3SQ4 - chains A and P of the 3 polymer chains in the assembly; structure by X-ray diffraction, 2.23 A resolution.

== Chain A ==
Protein: DNA polymerase
Organism: Enterobacteria phage RB69
Notes: EC 2.7.7.7
Reference sequence: Q38087 (DPOL_BPR69); residue numbers follow UniProt; this construct covers 1-902
Amino-acid sequence (902 residues; numbered 1 to 902; the number before each row is that of its first residue):
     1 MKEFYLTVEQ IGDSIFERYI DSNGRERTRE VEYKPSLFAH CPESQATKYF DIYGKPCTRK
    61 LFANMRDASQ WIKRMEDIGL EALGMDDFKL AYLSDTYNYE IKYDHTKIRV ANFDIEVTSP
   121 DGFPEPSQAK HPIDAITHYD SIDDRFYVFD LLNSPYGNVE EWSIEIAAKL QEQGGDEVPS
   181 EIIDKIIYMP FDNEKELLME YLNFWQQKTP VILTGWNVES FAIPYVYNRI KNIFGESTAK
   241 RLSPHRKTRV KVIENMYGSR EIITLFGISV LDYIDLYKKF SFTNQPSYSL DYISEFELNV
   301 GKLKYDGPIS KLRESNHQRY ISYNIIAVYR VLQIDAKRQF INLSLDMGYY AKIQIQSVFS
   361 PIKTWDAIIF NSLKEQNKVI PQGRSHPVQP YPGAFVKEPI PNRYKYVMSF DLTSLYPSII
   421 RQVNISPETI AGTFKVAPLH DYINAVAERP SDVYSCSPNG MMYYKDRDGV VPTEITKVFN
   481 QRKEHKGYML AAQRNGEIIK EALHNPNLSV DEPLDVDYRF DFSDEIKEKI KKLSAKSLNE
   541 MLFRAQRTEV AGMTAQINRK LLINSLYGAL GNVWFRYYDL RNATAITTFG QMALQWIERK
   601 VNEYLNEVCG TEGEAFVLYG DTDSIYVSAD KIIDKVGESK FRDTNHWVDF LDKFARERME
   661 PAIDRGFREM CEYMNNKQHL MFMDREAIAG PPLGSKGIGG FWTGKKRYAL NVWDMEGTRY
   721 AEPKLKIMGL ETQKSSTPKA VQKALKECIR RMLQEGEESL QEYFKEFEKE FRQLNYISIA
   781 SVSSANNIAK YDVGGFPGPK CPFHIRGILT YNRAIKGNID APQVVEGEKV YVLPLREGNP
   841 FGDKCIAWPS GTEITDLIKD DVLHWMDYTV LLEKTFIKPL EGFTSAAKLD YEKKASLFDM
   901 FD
Sequence notes: engineered mutation Ala222 (Asp in Q38087), Ala327 (Asp in Q38087)
Metal / ion sites: Ca2+ site 1 near Glu116 (its only coordinating residue here); Ca2+ site 2: Asp411, Leu412, Asp623 (together with dTTP); Ca2+ site 3: Asp411, Asp623 (together with dTTP); Ca2+ site 4: Asn505, Asn507, Lys531
Small-molecule neighbours: dTTP (TTP): Asp411, Leu412, Thr413, Ser414, Leu415, Tyr416, Pro417, Arg482, Lys486, Lys560, Leu561, Asn564, Tyr567, Thr622, Asp623
Swiss-Prot annotation at these positions:
  - region: Thr248 to Thr264 (Beta hairpin), Lys705 to Tyr708 (Binding of DNA in B-conformation), Leu897 to Asp902 (Interaction with the polymerase clamp)
  - binding site (Mg(2+)): Asp114, Glu116, Asp411, Leu412, Asp623
  - binding site (substrate): Ser414 to Tyr416, Arg482, Lys560
  - site: Asp621 (Optimization of metal coordination by the polymerase active site), Lys706 (Optimization of metal coordination by the polymerase active site), Asp714 (Essential for viral replication)
From the paper describing this entry:
  - binding site for the 16-nt DNA strand: Tyr567, Gly568
  - binding site for dTTP: Tyr416
  - mutagenesis - D222A/D327A: abolished catalytic activity (citing earlier work)
  - mutagenesis - Y567A (Kd 25 uM): increased binding to dCTP
  - mutagenesis - Y567A: unchanged binding to rUTP

== Chain P ==
Molecule: 13-nt DNA strand
Sequence (13 nucleotides; each row starts with the number of its first residue):
   103 CGCGCGGCGG CGX
Modified positions: 2DA (2',3'-dideoxyadenosine-5'-monophosphate) at position 115

== Interface between chain A and chain P ==
Pairs across the interface - 25 pairs, chain A then chain P:
  Asn284(A) - DG112(P)  sugar contact
  Asn284(A) - DC113(P)  hydrogen bond to the phosphate
  Asp621(A) - 2DA_115(P)  phosphate contact
  Thr622(A) - 2DA_115(P)  sugar contact
  Asp623(A) - 2DA_115(P)  sugar contact
  Lys706(A) - DG114(P)  hydrogen bond to the base
  Lys706(A) - 2DA_115(P)  sugar contact
  Tyr708(A) - 2DA_115(P)  hydrogen bond to the phosphate
  Met728(A) - DG114(P)  sugar contact
  Met728(A) - 2DA_115(P)  phosphate contact
  Gly729(A) - DG114(P)  hydrogen bond to the phosphate
  Gln733(A) - DC113(P)  phosphate contact
  Gln733(A) - DG114(P)  phosphate contact
  Lys734(A) - DC113(P)  phosphate contact
  Ser735(A) - DC113(P)  hydrogen bond to the phosphate
  Val782(A) - DG112(P)  phosphate contact
  Ser783(A) - DG111(P)  phosphate contact
  Ser783(A) - DG112(P)  phosphate contact
  Ser784(A) - DG111(P)  phosphate contact
  Ser784(A) - DG112(P)  hydrogen bond to the phosphate
  Asn786(A) - DG111(P)  hydrogen bond to the phosphate
  Lys790(A) - DC110(P)  phosphate contact
  Tyr791(A) - DG109(P)  phosphate contact
  Tyr791(A) - DC110(P)  hydrogen bond to the phosphate
  His804(A) - DG111(P)  salt bridge to the phosphate
Other interface residues (no listed pair), chain A (23 interface residues in all): Tyr626, Ile727, Ser736, Asn787, Lys829

== Overview ==
23 residues of chain A and 7 residues of chain P are in contact; the contacts include 8 hydrogen bonds and 1
salt bridge. Among the polar pairs are Lys706(A)-DG114(P), Asn284(A)-DC113(P) and Tyr708(A)-2DA_115(P). The
paper reports a binding site for the 16-nt DNA strand at Tyr567(A) and Gly568(A); D222A/D327A of chain A
abolish catalytic activity.
Chain A is DNA polymerase (Enterobacteria phage RB69) and chain P is a 13-nt DNA strand; the structure, RB69
DNA Polymerase Ternary Complex with dTTP Opposite 2AP (GC rich sequence), was determined by X-ray diffraction
(same publication as 3SQ2, 3SUN, 3SUO, 3SUP and 3SUQ).
